Entry 8VZ6 (electron microscopy, 3.56 A resolution); this record covers chains A and R of the 4 polymer chains in the assembly.

# Chain A
Protein: Abi family protein
Source organism: uncultured Prevotellaceae bacterium
Chain sequence (300 residues; row label = number of the first residue in the row):
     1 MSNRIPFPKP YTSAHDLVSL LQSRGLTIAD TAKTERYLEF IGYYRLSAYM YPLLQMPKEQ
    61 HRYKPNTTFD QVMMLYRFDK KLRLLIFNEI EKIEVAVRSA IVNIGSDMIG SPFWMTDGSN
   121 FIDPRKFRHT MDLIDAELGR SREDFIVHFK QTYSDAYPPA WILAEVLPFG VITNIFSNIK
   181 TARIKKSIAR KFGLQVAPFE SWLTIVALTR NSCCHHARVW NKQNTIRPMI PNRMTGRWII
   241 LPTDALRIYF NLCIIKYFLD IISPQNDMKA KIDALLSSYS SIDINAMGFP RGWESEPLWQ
Unresolved in the structure: 1-3

# Chain R
Molecule: AbiF ncRNA
Source organism: uncultured Prevotellaceae bacterium
Sequence (50 nucleotides; numbered 1 to 50; the number before each row is that of its first residue):
     1 ACUAGAACCC GCCAAGCCUC UCAACGAUGC UCAAAUGUGC GGGUCGUUUU
Unresolved in the structure: 1

# How chain A and chain R interact
Contacting residue pairs (64):
  Ala-48(A) with U48(R), hydrogen bond to the base
  Tyr-51(A) with U48(R), stacking on the base
  Pro-52(A) with U48(R), base contact
  Leu-53(A) with U50(R), base contact
  Met-56(A) with U49(R), hydrogen bond to the sugar; U50(R), phosphate contact
  Lys-58(A) with U50(R), salt bridge to the phosphate
  Leu-75(A) with U50(R), base contact
  Ile-122(A) with U38(R), sugar contact
  Lys-126(A) with U38(R), base contact
  Gly-170(A) with A6(R), hydrogen bond to the base
  Thr-173(A) with A6(R), hydrogen bond to the base
  Asn-174(A) with A6(R), base contact
  Ser-177(A) with U38(R), hydrogen bond to the base
  Ala-182(A) with U36(R), base contact
  Arg-183(A) with A35(R), salt bridge to the phosphate; U36(R), phosphate contact
  Lys-186(A) with A34(R), salt bridge to the phosphate; A35(R), salt bridge to the phosphate; U36(R), base contact
  Arg-190(A) with A34(R), salt bridge to the phosphate
  Gln-195(A) with C32(R), sugar contact; A33(R), sugar contact; A34(R), phosphate contact
  Ser-201(A) with A7(R), phosphate contact; C8(R), hydrogen bond to the phosphate
  Thr-204(A) with C2(R), hydrogen bond to the base; A6(R), sugar contact
  Leu-208(A) with U3(R), sugar contact
  Thr-209(A) with U3(R), base contact
  Asn-211(A) with C2(R), hydrogen bond to the phosphate
  Ser-212(A) with U3(R), base contact
  Arg-218(A) with U48(R), salt bridge to the phosphate
  Asn-221(A) with U48(R), hydrogen bond to the base
  Lys-222(A) with U3(R), sugar contact; U47(R), sugar contact; U48(R), phosphate contact
  Gln-223(A) with U47(R), phosphate contact; U48(R), phosphate contact
  Asn-224(A) with U3(R), hydrogen bond to the base
  Thr-225(A) with U3(R), hydrogen bond to the sugar; A4(R), hydrogen bond to the phosphate; G5(R), hydrogen bond to the base; U47(R), base contact
  Ile-226(A) with C2(R), base contact; U3(R), hydrogen bond to the base; G5(R), sugar contact; A7(R), sugar contact
  Arg-227(A) with A7(R), hydrogen bond to the sugar; C8(R), sugar contact
  Pro-228(A) with C8(R), sugar contact
  Met-229(A) with C8(R), phosphate contact; C9(R), phosphate contact; C32(R), base contact
  Ile-230(A) with C32(R), hydrogen bond to the base
  Pro-231(A) with C32(R), base contact
  Asn-232(A) with C32(R), hydrogen bond to the base
  Arg-233(A) with C32(R), hydrogen bond to the base; A33(R), salt bridge to the phosphate
  Arg-247(A) with U49(R), salt bridge to the phosphate
  Asn-251(A) with U3(R), hydrogen bond to the base
  Ser-281(A) with U50(R), base contact
  Ile-282(A) with U50(R), base contact
  Asp-283(A) with U50(R), hydrogen bond to the base
Other interface residues (no listed pair), chain A (52 interface residues in all): Gln-71, Asp-123, Asn-178, Lys-180, Pro-198, Ala-207, Trp-220, Asn-285, Ala-286
Other interface residues (no listed pair), chain R (20 interface residues in all): G37, C45

# Overview
52 residues of chain A and 20 residues of chain R are in contact; the contacts include 20 hydrogen bonds, 8
salt bridges and 1 aromatic stacking contact. Polar pairs include Ala-48(A)/U48(R), Gly-170(A)/A6(R) and
Thr-173(A)/A6(R).
Chain A is Abi family protein and chain R is AbiF ncRNA, both from uncultured Prevotellaceae bacterium; the
structure, PbAbiF dimer bound to ncRNA, was determined by electron microscopy.
